Entry 7CH0 (electron microscopy, 3.70 A resolution); this record covers chains K and L of the 12 polymer chains in the assembly.

# Chain K (and L)
Protein: Outer membrane lipid asymmetry maintenance protein MlaD
From: Escherichia coli K-12
Notes: chain L of this document is another copy of the same molecule, construct and numbering; everything in this record applies to it too
Reference sequence: A0A6D2XU65 (A0A6D2XU65_ECOLI); numbering as in UniProt (aligned over 1-183)
Sequence (183 residues; numbered 1 to 183; the number before each row is that of its first residue):
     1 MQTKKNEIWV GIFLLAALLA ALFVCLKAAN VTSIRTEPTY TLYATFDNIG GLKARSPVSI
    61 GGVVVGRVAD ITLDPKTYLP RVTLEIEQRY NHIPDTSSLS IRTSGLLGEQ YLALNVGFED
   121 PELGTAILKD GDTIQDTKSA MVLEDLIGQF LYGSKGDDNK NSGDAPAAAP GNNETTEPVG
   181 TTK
Unresolved in the structure: 1-3, 31-35, 153-183

# Interface between chain K and chain L
Residue-residue contacts (19):
  D47(K) - G61(L)
  N48(K) - G61(L)
  I49(K) - G61(L)
  I49(K) - G62(L)
  I49(K) - V63(L)  hydrophobic
  I71(K) - V63(L)
  L73(K) - V63(L)  hydrophobic
  L73(K) - Y90(L)  hydrophobic
  Y78(K) - Y90(L)
  Y78(K) - N91(L)
  Y78(K) - H92(L)  hydrogen bond (side chain-backbone)
  Y78(K) - V116(L)  hydrophobic
  P80(K) - G61(L)
  E144(K) - R102(L)
  E144(K) - T103(L)
  E144(K) - M141(L)
  I147(K) - L146(L)  hydrophobic
  L151(K) - L146(L)  hydrophobic
  L151(K) - Q149(L)
Other interface residues (no listed pair), chain K (13 interface residues in all): L107, F150, Y152
Other interface residues (no listed pair), chain L (16 interface residues in all): V65, I93, L106, F150

# Summary
13 residues of chain K face 16 of chain L across their interface; the contacts include 1 hydrogen bond. Its
one hydrogen-bonded contact is Y78(K)-H92(L).
Both chains are Outer membrane lipid asymmetry maintenance protein MlaD (Escherichia coli K-12). Entry 7CH0
(The overall structure of the MlaFEDB complex in ATP-bound EQclose conformation (Mutation of E170Q on MlaF))
was determined by electron microscopy (same publication as 7CGE and 7CGN).
